Entry 6BRB (X-ray diffraction, 2.82 A resolution); this record covers chains A and D.

Chain A:
Name: CD40 ligand
Organism: Homo sapiens
UniProtKB: P29965 (CD40L_HUMAN); residues 120-261 here = UniProt positions 120-261
Chain sequence (142 residues; numbered 120 to 261; the number before each row is that of its first residue):
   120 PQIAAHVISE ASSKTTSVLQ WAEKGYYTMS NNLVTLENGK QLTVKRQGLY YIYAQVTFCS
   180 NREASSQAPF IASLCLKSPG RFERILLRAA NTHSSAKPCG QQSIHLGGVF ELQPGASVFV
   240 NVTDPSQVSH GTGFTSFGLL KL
Cystine bridges: Cys-178/Cys-218
Covalently attached groups: glycan linked to Asn-240

Chain D:
Name: Tn3-like
Organism: Escherichia coli
Chain sequence (87 residues; each row starts with the number of its first residue):
     1 AIEVKDVTDT TALITWSDDF GEYVWCELTY GIKDVPGDRT TIDLWYHHAH YSIGNLKPDT
    61 EYEVSLICRR GDMSSNPAKE TFTTGLV
Cystine bridges: Cys-26/Cys-68

How chain A and chain D interact:
Pairs across the interface - 29 pairs, chain A then chain D:
  Ala-130(A) with His-50(D)
  Ser-131(A) with Leu-13(D)
  Ser-132(A) with Asp-6(D), hydrogen bond; Leu-13(D)
  Cys-178(A) with His-48(D)
  Lys-216(A) with Trp-25(D)
  Pro-217(A) with Trp-25(D), hydrophobic; Asp-43(D)
  Cys-218(A) with Trp-25(D)
  Gln-220(A) with Trp-25(D); Trp-45(D)
  Ser-245(A) with His-48(D), hydrogen bond (backbone-side chain); His-50(D)
  Gln-246(A) with His-48(D)
  Val-247(A) with His-48(D); His-50(D), hydrogen bond (backbone-side chain)
  Ser-248(A) with Trp-45(D); His-47(D); His-48(D), hydrogen bond
  His-249(A) with His-47(D); His-48(D), hydrogen bond (backbone-backbone); Ala-49(D); His-50(D)
  Gly-250(A) with Asp-18(D); His-47(D), hydrogen bond (backbone-backbone); Ala-49(D)
  Thr-251(A) with Asp-18(D), hydrogen bond (backbone-side chain)
  Phe-253(A) with Trp-45(D), hydrophobic; His-47(D)
Interface residues without a listed pair, chain A (18 interface residues in all): Thr-176, Pro-244
Interface residues without a listed pair, chain D (11 interface residues in all): Thr-15

In short:
18 residues of chain A and 11 residues of chain D are in contact, with 7 hydrogen bonds. Among the polar pairs
are Ser-132(A)/Asp-6(D), Ser-245(A)/His-48(D) and Val-247(A)/His-50(D). Covalently linked N-acetylglucosamine:
at Asn-240(A).
Chain A is CD40 ligand (Homo sapiens) and chain D is Tn3-like (Escherichia coli); the structure, Novel
non-antibody protein scaffold targeting CD40L, was determined by X-ray diffraction.
